PDB entry 9DRV | X-ray diffraction, 2.46 A resolution | chains A and F of the 6 polymer chains in the assembly

== Chain A ==
Protein: Phenylalanine--tRNA ligase alpha subunit
From: Mycobacterium tuberculosis H37Rv
Notes: EC 6.1.1.20
UniProtKB: P9WFU3 (SYFA_MYCTU); residues 1-341 here = UniProt positions 1-341
Amino-acid sequence (350 residues; numbered -8 to 341; the number before each row is that of its first residue; numbers below 1 keep their minus sign (Glu-8 is residue -8)):
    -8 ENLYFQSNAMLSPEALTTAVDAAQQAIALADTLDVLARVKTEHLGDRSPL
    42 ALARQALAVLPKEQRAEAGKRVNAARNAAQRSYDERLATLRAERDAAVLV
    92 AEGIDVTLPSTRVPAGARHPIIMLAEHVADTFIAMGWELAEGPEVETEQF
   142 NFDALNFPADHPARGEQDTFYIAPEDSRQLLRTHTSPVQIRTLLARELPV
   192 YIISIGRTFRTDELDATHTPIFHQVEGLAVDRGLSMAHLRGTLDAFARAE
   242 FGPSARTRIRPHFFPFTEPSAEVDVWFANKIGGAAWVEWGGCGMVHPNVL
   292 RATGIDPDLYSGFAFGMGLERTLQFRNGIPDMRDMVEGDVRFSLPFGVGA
Not modelled in the structure: -8 to 0
Differences from the reference sequence: expression tag (-8 to 0)
UniProt features mapped onto this chain:
  - binding site (Mg(2+)): Glu259
Bound ions: Mg2+: Glu259 (shared with 1 residue of chain B)
Small-molecule neighbours: quinolin-2-amine (2AQ): His175, Thr176, Ser177, Gln215, Glu217, Phe255, Phe257, Thr258, Gly282, Cys283, Gly284, Ala305, Phe306, Gly307
From the paper describing this entry:
  - binding site for tRNA(phe) (chain F): Gln46
  - binding site for quinolin-2-amine: Phe255, Phe257, Thr258, Ala305
  - binding site for quinolin-2-amine: Glu217 (from molecular simulation)

== Chain F ==
Molecule: tRNA(phe)
Sequence (77 nucleotides; each row starts with the number of its first residue):
     1 GGCCAGGUAGCUCAGUCGGUAUGAGCGUCCGCCUGAAAAGCGGAAGGUCG
    51 GCGGUUCGAUCCCGCCCCUGGCCACCA
Not modelled in the structure: 72-77

== Chain A / chain F interface ==
Pairs across the interface (17; chain A residue first):
  Thr32(A) with A45(F), hydrogen bond to the phosphate; G46(F), hydrogen bond to the phosphate
  Arg38(A) with A44(F), salt bridge to the phosphate; A45(F), salt bridge to the phosphate
  Arg45(A) with G19(F), hydrogen bond to the sugar; U20(F), salt bridge to the phosphate; G58(F), sugar contact
  Gln46(A) with G19(F), sugar contact; U20(F), phosphate contact
  Leu48(A) with G19(F), base contact
  Arg56(A) with G19(F), base contact; C57(F), base contact
  Ala57(A) with C57(F), base contact
  Gly60(A) with C57(F), base contact
  Lys61(A) with C57(F), hydrogen bond to the base
  Asn64(A) with C57(F), sugar contact; G58(F), sugar contact
Also at the interface, not in a pair above, chain A (12 interface residues in all): Ala42, Ala49

== In short ==
Chain A and chain F form an interface of 12 and 7 residues respectively; the contacts include 4 hydrogen bonds
and 3 salt bridges. Polar pairs include Lys61(A)-C57(F), Arg45(A)-G19(F) and Thr32(A)-A45(F). From the paper:
a binding site for quinolin-2-amine at Phe255(A), Phe257(A) and Thr258(A) among others; a binding site for
tRNA(phe) (chain F) at Gln46(A).
Here chain A is Phenylalanine--tRNA ligase alpha subunit (Mycobacterium tuberculosis H37Rv) and chain F is
tRNA(phe). Entry 9DRV (Crystal structure of M. tuberculosis PheRS-tRNA complex bound to inhibitor D-004) was
determined by X-ray diffraction together with 9DRT, 9DSX, 9DTF and 9DRS from the same study.
